PDB entry 2OBR | X-ray diffraction, 2.20 A resolution | chain A

== Chain A ==
Molecule: Capsid protein
Notes: fragment: P Domain
UniProtKB: Q913Z3 (Q913Z3_9CALI); numbering as in UniProt (aligned over 214-539)
Sequence (327 residues; each row starts with the number of its first residue):
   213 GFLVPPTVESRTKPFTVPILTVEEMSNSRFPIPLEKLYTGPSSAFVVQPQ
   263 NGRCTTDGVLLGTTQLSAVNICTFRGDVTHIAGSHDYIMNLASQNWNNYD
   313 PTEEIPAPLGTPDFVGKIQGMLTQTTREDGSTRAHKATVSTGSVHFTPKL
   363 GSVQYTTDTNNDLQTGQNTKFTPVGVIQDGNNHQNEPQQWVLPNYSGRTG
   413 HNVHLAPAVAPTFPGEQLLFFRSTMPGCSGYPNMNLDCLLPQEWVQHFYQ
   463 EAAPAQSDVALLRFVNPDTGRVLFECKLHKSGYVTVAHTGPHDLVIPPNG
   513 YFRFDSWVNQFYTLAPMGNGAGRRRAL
Unresolved in the structure: 213-224, 294-297, 371-373, 391-393, 531-539
Differences from the reference sequence: cloning artifact (213); engineered mutation S355 (Thr in Q913Z3), L375 (Phe in Q913Z3)
What the authors report for this chain:
  - self-association interface (contacts with another copy of this molecule); pairs are residue here / residue on that copy: T344-G442 (hydrogen bond), T344-S441, A346-C440 (hydrogen bond), I231, L232, S238, P243, P245, L278, S279, A280, V281, W308, M333, T337, K348, T384, V386, Q454, E455, Q458
  - mutagenesis - T338A: abolished binding to HBGAs of all A, B, and O types (citing earlier work)

== Summary ==
From the paper: T338A abolishes binding to HBGAs of all A, B, and O types; a self-association interface
involving I231, L232 and S238 among others.
Chain A is Capsid protein; the structure, Crystal Structures of P Domain of Norovirus VA387, was determined by
X-ray diffraction (same publication as 2OBS and 2OBT).
